Entry 9ISN (electron microscopy, 2.97 A resolution); this record covers chains F and G of the 7 polymer chains in the assembly.

== Chain F ==
Name: ECF sigma factor
From: Streptomyces coelicolor A3(2)
UniProtKB: Q9L0I8 (Q9L0I8_STRCO); residue numbers follow UniProt; this construct covers 1-195
Sequence (195 residues; each row starts with the number of its first residue):
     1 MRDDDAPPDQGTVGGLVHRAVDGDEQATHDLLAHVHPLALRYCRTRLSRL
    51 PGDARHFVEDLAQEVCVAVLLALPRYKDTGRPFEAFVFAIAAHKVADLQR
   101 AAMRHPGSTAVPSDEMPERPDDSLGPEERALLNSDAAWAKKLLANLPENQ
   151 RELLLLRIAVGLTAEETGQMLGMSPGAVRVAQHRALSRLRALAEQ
Disordered / not traced: 1-11, 125-195

== Chain G ==
Molecule: 56-nt DNA strand
From: Streptomyces coelicolor A3(2)
Sequence (56 nucleotides; numbered -1 to 54; the number before each row is that of its first residue; numbers below 1 keep their minus sign (DC-1 is residue -1)):
    -1 CCGCGGCTGTCACCTGAATCCTCATCGTGTTGTTCCCAAGAGCGTTACGC
    49 CCAATC
Disordered / not traced: -1 to 0, 15-18, 37-54

== How chain F and chain G interact ==
Pairs across the interface (14):
  Arg46(F) - DG25(G)  salt bridge to the phosphate
  Pro51(F) - DA22(G)  base contact
  His93(F) - DG25(G)  stacking on the base
  Ala96(F) - DC24(G)  sugar contact
  Ala96(F) - DG25(G)  base contact
  Asp97(F) - DG25(G)  base contact
  Gln99(F) - DT23(G)  phosphate contact
  Gln99(F) - DC24(G)  sugar contact
  Arg100(F) - DT23(G)  base contact
  Arg100(F) - DC24(G)  base contact
  Arg100(F) - DT26(G)  hydrogen bond to the base
  Arg100(F) - DG27(G)  hydrogen bond to the base
  Met103(F) - DT23(G)  sugar contact
  Thr109(F) - DC21(G)  base contact
Interface residues without a listed pair, chain F (10 interface residues in all): Arg49

== In short ==
10 residues of chain F face 7 of chain G across their interface; the contacts include 2 hydrogen bonds, 1 salt
bridge and 1 aromatic stacking contact. Polar pairs include Arg100(F)-DT26(G), Arg100(F)-DG27(G) and
Arg46(F)-DG25(G).
Chain F is ECF sigma factor and chain G is a 56-nt DNA strand, both from Streptomyces coelicolor A3(2); the
structure, Cryo-EM structure of Streptomyces coelicolor sigma factor shbA transcription initiation complex,
was determined by electron microscopy together with 9M84 from the same study.
